3MM4 - chain A; structure by X-ray diffraction, 2.00 A resolution.

[Chain A]
Protein: Histidine kinase homolog
Organism: Arabidopsis thaliana
Notes: fragment: Receiver Domain
Reference sequence: O22267 (O22267_ARATH); residue numbers follow UniProt; this construct covers 944-1122
Sequence (206 residues; each row starts with the number of its first residue):
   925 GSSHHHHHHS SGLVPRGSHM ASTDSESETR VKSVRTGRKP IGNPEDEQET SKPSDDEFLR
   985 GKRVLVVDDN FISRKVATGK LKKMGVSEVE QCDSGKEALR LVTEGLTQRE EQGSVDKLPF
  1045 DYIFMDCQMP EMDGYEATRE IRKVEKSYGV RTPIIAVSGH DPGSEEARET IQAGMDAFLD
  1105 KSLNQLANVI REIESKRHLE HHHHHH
Unresolved in the structure: 925-934, 940-978, 1119-1130
Construct notes: expression tag (925-943, 1123-1130)
UniProt features mapped onto this chain:
  - modified residue: Asp1050 (4-aspartylphosphate)
  - mutagenesis: Asp1050 (D1050Q/E: Loss of histidine kinase activity)

[Overview]
Curated annotation (UniProt) lists one mutagenesis site.
Chain A is Histidine kinase homolog (Arabidopsis thaliana); the structure, Crystal structure of the receiver
domain of the histidine kinase CKI1 from Arabidopsis thaliana, was determined by X-ray diffraction together
with 3MMN from the same study.
